5UWU - chains A and B of the 4 polymer chains in the assembly; structure by X-ray diffraction, 2.24 A resolution.

[Chain A]
Molecule: GTP-binding nuclear protein Ran
From: Homo sapiens
UniProt: P62826 (RAN_HUMAN); residue numbers follow UniProt; this construct covers 1-216
Chain sequence (237 residues; each row starts with the number of its first residue; numbers below 1 keep their minus sign (Met-20 is residue -20)):
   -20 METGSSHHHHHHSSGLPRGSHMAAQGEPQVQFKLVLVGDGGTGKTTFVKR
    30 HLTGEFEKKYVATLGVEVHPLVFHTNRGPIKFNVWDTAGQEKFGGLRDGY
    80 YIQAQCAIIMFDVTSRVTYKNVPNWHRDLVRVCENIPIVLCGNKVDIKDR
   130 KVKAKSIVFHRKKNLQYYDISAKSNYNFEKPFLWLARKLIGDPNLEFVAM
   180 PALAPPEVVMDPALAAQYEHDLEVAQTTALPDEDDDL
Disordered / not traced: -20 to 8
Sequence notes: expression tag (-20 to 0)
Ion coordination: Mg2+: Thr24, Thr42 (together with GMP-PNP)
Ligand contacts: GMP-PNP (GNP; phosphoaminophosphonic acid-guanylate ester): Asp18, Gly19, Gly20, Thr21, Gly22, Lys23, Thr24, Thr25, Phe35, Glu36, Lys37, Lys38, Tyr39, Val40, Ala41, Thr42, Thr66, Ala67, Gly68, Gln69, Asn122, Lys123, Asp125, Ile126, Ser150, Ala151, Lys152
UniProt features mapped onto this chain:
  - region: Lys37 to Val45 (Switch-I), Gly68 to Gln84 (Switch-II), Asp211 to Leu216 (Interaction with RANBP1)
  - binding site (GTP): Asp18 to Thr25, Glu36 to Thr42, Gly68, Asn122 to Asp125, Ser150 to Lys152
  - site: Gln69 (Essential for GTP hydrolysis)
  - modified residue: Ala2 (N-acetylalanine), Thr24 (Phosphothreonine), Lys37 (N6-acetyllysine), Lys60 (N6-acetyllysine), Lys71 (N6-acetyllysine), Lys99 (N6-acetyllysine), Lys134 (N6-acetyllysine), Lys159 (N6-acetyllysine)
  - cross-link (Glycyl lysine isopeptide (Lys-Gly)): Lys71 (interchain with G-Cter in SUMO2), Lys152 (interchain with G-Cter in SUMO2)
  - mutagenesis: Gly19 (G19V: Blocks DNA replication; when associated with L-69), Thr24 (T24L: Has low binding affinity for GTP and GDP. Almost completely abolishes interaction with BIRC5; T24N: Has low binding affinity for GTP and GDP. Decreases nuclear import of proteins and RNA ...), Thr25 (T25A: Minor effect on the interaction with the alpha phosphate group of bound GTP), Lys37 (K37Q: Mimics acetylation; enhances the nuclear export of RELA/p65; K37R: Decreased acetylation), Tyr39 (Y39A: Abolishes steric hindrance that traps the essential Q-69 in an unreactive position, and causes slow GTP hydrolysis in wild-type ...), Gln69 (Q69L: Strongly decreased GTPase activity. Probably locked in the GTP-bound form. Loss of interaction with NUTF2. Decreases nuclear location and leads to cytoplasmic location during interphase ...), Glu70 (E70A: Strongly decreases the relase of bound GDP), Arg76 (R76E: Probable loss of interaction with NUTF2. Loss of transport to the nucleus), Lys134 (K134Q: Loss of normal mitotic chromosome segregation and defective mitotic spindle orientation; K134R: Loss of normal mitotic chromosome segregation and formation of sister chromatid bridges), Asp211 to Leu216 (No effect on GTPase activity. Abolishes interaction with RANBP1)

[Chain B]
Molecule: Ran-specific GTPase-activating protein 1
From: Saccharomyces cerevisiae
UniProt: P41920 (YRB1_YEAST); residues 62-201 here = UniProt positions 62-201
Chain sequence (143 residues; row label = number of the first residue in the row):
    59 GGSDIHFEPVVHLEKVDVKTMEEDEEVLYKVRAKLFRFDADAKEWKERGT
   109 GDCKFLKNKKTNKVRILMRRDKTLKICANHIIAPEYTLKPNVGSDRSWVY
   159 ACTADIAEGEAEAFTFAIRFGSKENADKFKEEFEKAQEINKKA
Disordered / not traced: 59-62, 70-77, 201
Sequence notes: expression tag (59-61)

[Interface between chain A and chain B]
Residue-residue contacts (88; chain A residue first):
  Arg29(A) - Glu105(B)  salt bridge
  Thr32(A) - Glu105(B)
  Thr32(A) - Arg106(B)
  Thr32(A) - Arg128(B)  hydrogen bond (backbone-side chain)
  Gly33(A) - Glu105(B)
  Gly33(A) - Arg106(B)
  Gly33(A) - Arg128(B)
  Glu34(A) - Lys104(B)  salt bridge
  Glu34(A) - Glu105(B)  hydrogen bond (backbone-backbone)
  Leu50(A) - Lys133(B)
  Val51(A) - Lys133(B)  hydrogen bond (backbone-side chain)
  Phe52(A) - Lys133(B)
  Phe157(A) - Lys130(B)
  Phe157(A) - Thr131(B)
  Glu158(A) - Lys130(B)
  Phe176(A) - Leu132(B)
  Val177(A) - Leu132(B)
  Ala178(A) - Arg127(B)
  Ala178(A) - Leu132(B)
  Met179(A) - Arg127(B)  hydrogen bond (backbone-side chain)
  Met179(A) - Lys133(B)
  Met179(A) - Ile134(B)  hydrogen bond (side chain-backbone)
  Pro180(A) - Thr78(B)
  Pro180(A) - Ile134(B)
  Ala181(A) - Thr78(B)  hydrogen bond (backbone-backbone)
  Ala181(A) - Met79(B)
  Ala181(A) - Arg123(B)  hydrogen bond (backbone-side chain)
  Ala181(A) - Leu125(B)  hydrophobic
  Ala181(A) - Arg127(B)
  Ala181(A) - Ile134(B)  hydrophobic
  Ala181(A) - Asn137(B)
  Leu182(A) - Met79(B)  hydrophobic
  Leu182(A) - Arg123(B)  hydrogen bond (backbone-side chain)
  Leu182(A) - Asn137(B)  hydrogen bond (backbone-side chain)
  Leu182(A) - Ile164(B)
  Ala183(A) - Ile164(B)
  Pro184(A) - Arg123(B)
  Pro184(A) - Asn137(B)
  Pro184(A) - His138(B)
  Pro184(A) - Ile139(B)
  Pro184(A) - Ile164(B)  hydrophobic
  Pro185(A) - Ile139(B)
  Pro185(A) - Ile164(B)
  Glu186(A) - Lys121(B)  salt bridge
  Val187(A) - Ala141(B)  hydrophobic
  Val187(A) - Tyr144(B)
  Val187(A) - Thr161(B)
  Leu201(A) - Val157(B)  hydrophobic
  Val203(A) - Phe96(B)  hydrophobic
  Val203(A) - Lys101(B)
  Ala204(A) - Phe96(B)  hydrophobic
  Ala204(A) - Trp103(B)  hydrogen bond (backbone-side chain)
  Ala204(A) - Asn149(B)  hydrogen bond (backbone-side chain)
  Ala204(A) - Thr173(B)
  Gln205(A) - Lys147(B)
  Gln205(A) - Pro148(B)
  Gln205(A) - Asn149(B)  hydrogen bond (backbone-side chain)
  Gln205(A) - Val150(B)  hydrogen bond (backbone-backbone)
  Thr206(A) - Val150(B)
  Thr207(A) - Phe96(B)
  Thr207(A) - Trp103(B)  hydrogen bond (backbone-side chain)
  Thr207(A) - Asn149(B)  hydrogen bond (backbone-side chain)
  Ala208(A) - Trp103(B)
  Ala208(A) - Asn149(B)
  Ala208(A) - Val150(B)
  Leu209(A) - Trp103(B)  hydrophobic
  Leu209(A) - Asn149(B)  hydrogen bond (backbone-side chain)
  Leu209(A) - Ser155(B)
  Leu209(A) - Ala175(B)  hydrophobic
  Leu209(A) - Arg177(B)
  Pro210(A) - Phe94(B)
  Pro210(A) - Trp103(B)
  Pro210(A) - Arg177(B)  hydrogen bond (backbone-side chain)
  Asp211(A) - Arg177(B)  hydrogen bond (backbone-side chain)
  Glu212(A) - Gly151(B)
  Glu212(A) - Ser152(B)  hydrogen bond
  Glu212(A) - Arg154(B)  salt bridge
  Glu212(A) - Arg177(B)  salt bridge
  Asp214(A) - Arg154(B)  hydrogen bond (backbone-side chain)
  Asp215(A) - Arg154(B)
  Asp215(A) - Gly179(B)
  Leu216(A) - Arg90(B)
  Leu216(A) - Ala91(B)  hydrophobic
  Leu216(A) - Lys92(B)
  Leu216(A) - Thr108(B)
  Leu216(A) - Arg177(B)  hydrogen bond (backbone-side chain)
  Leu216(A) - Phe178(B)
  Leu216(A) - Gly179(B)
Other interface residues (no listed pair), chain A (42 interface residues in all): His30, Leu31, Phe35, Met189, Tyr197, Asp200, Asp213
Other interface residues (no listed pair), chain B (54 interface residues in all): Glu80, Gly107, Asp129, Tyr158, Ala159, Ala162, Ala165, Glu166, Ala169, Ala171

[In short]
The interface between chain A and chain B involves 42 residues on one side and 54 on the other, with 21
hydrogen bonds and 5 salt bridges. Polar pairs include Arg29(A)-Glu105(B), Glu34(A)-Lys104(B) and
Glu186(A)-Lys121(B). Chain A binds GMP-PNP.
Chain A is GTP-binding nuclear protein Ran (Homo sapiens) and chain B is Ran-specific GTPase-activating
protein 1 (Saccharomyces cerevisiae); the structure, Crystal Structure of SMAD4 NES Peptide in complex with
CRM1-Ran-RanBP1, was determined by X-ray diffraction, deposited together with 5UWH, 5UWI, 5UWJ, 5UWO, 5UWP,
5UWQ and 4 further entries.
